6ML6 - chains A and F of the 3 polymer chains in the assembly; structure by X-ray diffraction, 1.54 A resolution.

[Chain A]
Name: Zinc finger and BTB domain-containing protein 24
From: Mus musculus
Notes: fragment: zinc fingers 4-8
UniProtKB: Q80X44 (ZBT24_MOUSE); residues 375-519 here = UniProt positions 375-519
Chain sequence (151 residues; each row starts with the number of its first residue):
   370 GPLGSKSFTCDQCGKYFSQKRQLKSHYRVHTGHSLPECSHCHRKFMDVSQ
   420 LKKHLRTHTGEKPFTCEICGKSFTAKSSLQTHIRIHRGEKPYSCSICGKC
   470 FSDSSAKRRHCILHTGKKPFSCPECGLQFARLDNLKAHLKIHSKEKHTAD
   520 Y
Unresolved in the structure: 370-372, 516-520
Construct notes: expression tag (370-374, 520)
Curated features (UniProtKB/Swiss-Prot):
  - zinc finger: Phe377 to His399 (C2H2-type 4), Pro405 to His427 (C2H2-type 5), Phe433 to His455 (C2H2-type 6), Tyr461 to His483 (C2H2-type 7), Phe489 to His511 (C2H2-type 8)
Bound ions: Zn2+ site 1: Cys379, Cys382, His395, His399; Zn2+ site 2: Cys407, Cys410, His423, His427; Zn2+ site 3: Cys435, Cys438, His451, His455; Zn2+ site 4: Cys463, Cys466, His479, His483; Zn2+ site 5: Cys491, Cys494, His507, His511
What the authors report for this chain:
  - binding site for the 20-nt DNA strand: Asn503
  - disease-associated variants - C382Y, C407G: abolished binding to 12-bp ZBTB24 motif
  - mutagenesis - C382Y, C407G: abolished expression in response to CDCA7 level
  - mutagenesis - C382Y, C407G: abolished signaling in response to Cdca7-Luc reporter

[Chain F]
Molecule: 20-nt DNA strand
Sequence (20 nucleotides; numbered 1 to 20; the number before each row is that of its first residue):
     1 TAATTCGTCCAGGACCTGCG

[Interface between chain A and chain F]
Pairs across the interface (25; chain A residue first):
  Gln391(A) - DA2(F)  phosphate contact
  Gln391(A) - DA3(F)  hydrogen bond to the phosphate
  Asp416(A) - DT5(F)  base contact
  Asp416(A) - DC6(F)  hydrogen bond to the base
  Val417(A) - DT5(F)  phosphate contact
  Val417(A) - DC6(F)  phosphate contact
  Ser418(A) - DC6(F)  base contact
  Gln419(A) - DC6(F)  base contact
  Gln419(A) - DG7(F)  hydrogen bond to the base
  Gln419(A) - DT8(F)  base contact
  Lys421(A) - DC6(F)  salt bridge to the phosphate
  Lys422(A) - DT8(F)  hydrogen bond to the base
  Lys445(A) - DT8(F)  salt bridge to the phosphate
  Ser446(A) - DC10(F)  hydrogen bond to the base
  Gln449(A) - DC9(F)  hydrogen bond to the phosphate
  Ser474(A) - DA11(F)  base contact
  Ser474(A) - DG12(F)  hydrogen bond to the base
  Ser474(A) - DG13(F)  base contact
  Arg477(A) - DA11(F)  salt bridge to the phosphate
  Arg477(A) - DG12(F)  phosphate contact
  Arg478(A) - DA14(F)  base contact
  Arg500(A) - DC15(F)  base contact
  Leu501(A) - DA14(F)  phosphate contact
  Asp502(A) - DC15(F)  hydrogen bond to the base
  Lys505(A) - DC15(F)  salt bridge to the phosphate
Other interface residues (no listed pair), chain A (18 interface residues in all): Ser394
Other interface residues (no listed pair), chain F (15 interface residues in all): DT4, DC16

[In short]
18 residues of chain A and 15 residues of chain F are in contact, with 8 hydrogen bonds and 4 salt bridges.
Polar contacts include Asp416(A)-DC6(F), Gln419(A)-DG7(F) and Lys422(A)-DT8(F). The paper reports a binding
site for the 20-nt DNA strand at Asn503(A); C382Y and C407G of chain A abolish binding to 12-bp ZBTB24 motif.
Chain A is Zinc finger and BTB domain-containing protein 24 (Mus musculus) and chain F is a 20-nt DNA strand;
the structure, ZBTB24 Zinc Fingers 4-8 with 19+1mer DNA Oligonucleotide (Sequence 4 with a CpA 5mC
Modification), was determined by X-ray diffraction, deposited together with 6ML2, 6ML3, 6ML4, 6ML5 and 6ML7.
